Entry 5DTD (X-ray diffraction, 2.64 A resolution); this record covers chains A and C of the 4 polymer chains in the assembly.

== Chain A ==
Molecule: DNA-binding protein Fis
Organism: Escherichia coli
Reference sequence: P0A6R3 (FIS_ECOLI); residue numbers follow UniProt; this construct covers 1-98
Amino-acid sequence (98 residues; numbered 1 to 98; the number before each row is that of its first residue):
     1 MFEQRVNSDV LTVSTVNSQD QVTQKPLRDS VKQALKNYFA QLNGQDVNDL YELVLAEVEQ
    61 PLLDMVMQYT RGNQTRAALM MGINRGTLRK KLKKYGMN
Disordered / not traced: 1-7
Curated features (UniProtKB/Swiss-Prot):
  - DNA-binding region: Gln74 to Lys93 (H-T-H motif)
  - region: Asn17 to Gly44 (Required for the stimulation of HIN-mediated recombination)
From the paper describing this entry:
  - binding site for the 27-nt DNA strand (chain C): Gln74, Thr75
  - mutagenesis - N73A (140-fold): decreased binding to F1
  - mutagenesis - R71A, T75A: unchanged binding to F1
  - mutagenesis - R71A: decreased binding to F27
  - mutagenesis - R71A: decreased binding to F28
  - mutagenesis - R71A: decreased binding to F1+/-8G

== Chain C ==
Molecule: 27-nt DNA strand
Sequence (27 nucleotides; each row starts with the number of its first residue):
     1 AAATTCGTTT GAATTTTGAG CGAATTT

== Interface between chain A and chain C ==
Pairs across the interface (9; chain A residue first):
  Gly82(A) - DT17(C)  phosphate contact
  Ile83(A) - DT17(C)  phosphate contact
  Asn84(A) - DT17(C)  hydrogen bond to the phosphate
  Asn84(A) - DG18(C)  hydrogen bond to the base
  Arg85(A) - DG20(C)  hydrogen bond to the base
  Thr87(A) - DT16(C)  sugar contact
  Thr87(A) - DT17(C)  hydrogen bond to the phosphate
  Lys90(A) - DT15(C)  sugar contact
  Lys90(A) - DT16(C)  salt bridge to the phosphate
Also at the interface, not in a pair above, chain A (7 interface residues in all): Lys91

== Summary ==
The interface between chain A and chain C involves 7 residues on one side and 5 on the other, with 4 hydrogen
bonds and 1 salt bridge. Among the polar pairs are Asn84(A)-DG18(C), Arg85(A)-DG20(C) and Asn84(A)-DT17(C).
From the paper: a binding site for the 27-nt DNA strand (chain C) at Gln74(A) and Thr75(A); N73A of chain A
reduces binding to F1; 3 substitutions were tested in all.
Chain A is DNA-binding protein Fis (Escherichia coli) and chain C is a 27-nt DNA strand; the structure,
Crystal structure of Fis bound to 27bp DNA F1-8C (AAATTCGTTTGAATTTTGAGCGAATTT), was determined by X-ray
diffraction, deposited together with 5DS9, 5E3L, 5E3M, 5E3N and 5E3O.
